2X5I - chains A and D of the 4 polymer chains in the assembly; structure by X-ray diffraction, 3.10 A resolution.

Chain A:
Name: VP1
Source organism: Human echovirus 7
UniProt: Q6W9E5 (Q6W9E5_9ENTO); residues 1-292 here correspond to UniProt positions 569-860 (UniProt number = residue number + 568)
Sequence (292 residues; each row starts with the number of its first residue):
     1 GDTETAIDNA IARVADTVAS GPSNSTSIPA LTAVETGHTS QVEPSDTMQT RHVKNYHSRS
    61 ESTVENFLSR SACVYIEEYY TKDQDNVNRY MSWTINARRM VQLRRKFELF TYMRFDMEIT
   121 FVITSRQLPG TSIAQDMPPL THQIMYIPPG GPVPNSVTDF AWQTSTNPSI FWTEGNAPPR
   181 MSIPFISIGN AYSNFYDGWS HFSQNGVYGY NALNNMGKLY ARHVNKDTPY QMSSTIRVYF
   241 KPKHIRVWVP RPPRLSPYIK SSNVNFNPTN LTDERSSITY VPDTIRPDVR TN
Not modelled in the structure: 1-10, 288-292

Chain D:
Name: VP4
Source organism: Human echovirus 7
UniProt: Q6W9E5 (Q6W9E5_9ENTO); residues 1-70 here = UniProt positions 1-70
Sequence (70 residues; each row starts with the number of its first residue):
     1 MGAQVSTQKT GAHETGLNAS GNSIIHYTNI NYYKDAASNS ANRQDFTQDP GKFTEPVKDI
    61 MIKTMPALNS
Not modelled in the structure: 16-23, 70

Interface between chain A and chain D:
Contacting residue pairs - 46 pairs, chain A then chain D:
  Ile11(A) - Phe46(D)  hydrophobic
  Ala12(A) - Phe46(D)  hydrophobic
  Ser27(A) - Thr64(D)
  Ile28(A) - Lys63(D)
  Ile28(A) - Thr64(D)  hydrogen bond (backbone-backbone)
  Ile28(A) - Met65(D)
  Ile28(A) - Pro66(D)  hydrophobic
  Pro29(A) - Lys63(D)
  Thr32(A) - Ala67(D)
  Ala33(A) - Ala67(D)
  Thr36(A) - Val57(D)
  Thr36(A) - Met61(D)
  His38(A) - Thr54(D)
  His38(A) - Glu55(D)  salt bridge
  His38(A) - Val57(D)
  His38(A) - Met61(D)
  Thr39(A) - Thr54(D)  hydrogen bond (backbone-backbone)
  Gln41(A) - Thr54(D)
  Gln41(A) - Glu55(D)
  Gln41(A) - Lys63(D)  hydrogen bond (backbone-side chain)
  Glu43(A) - Lys63(D)  salt bridge
  Asp46(A) - Lys63(D)  salt bridge
  Arg59(A) - Gln48(D)  hydrogen bond
  Ser60(A) - Lys9(D)
  Ser60(A) - Phe46(D)
  Thr63(A) - Asp45(D)
  Thr63(A) - Phe46(D)
  Glu65(A) - Ala41(D)
  Glu65(A) - Asn42(D)
  Glu65(A) - Arg43(D)
  Asn66(A) - Arg43(D)  hydrogen bond (side chain-backbone)
  Ser69(A) - Ala41(D)
  Ser69(A) - Arg43(D)  hydrogen bond (backbone-side chain)
  Asp116(A) - Ala37(D)
  Ser182(A) - Ala37(D)  hydrogen bond (side chain-backbone)
  Pro184(A) - Ala37(D)  hydrophobic
  Lys241(A) - Arg43(D)
  Lys243(A) - Ala37(D)  hydrogen bond (side chain-backbone)
  Lys243(A) - Ser38(D)
  Lys243(A) - Asn39(D)  hydrogen bond (side chain-backbone)
  His244(A) - Ala36(D)
  His244(A) - Asn39(D)  hydrogen bond (side chain-backbone)
  His244(A) - Ser40(D)  hydrogen bond (side chain-backbone)
  His244(A) - Ala41(D)
  His244(A) - Asn42(D)
  Pro250(A) - Phe53(D)
Other interface residues (no listed pair), chain A (31 interface residues in all): Thr26, Leu31, Gly37, Val42, Ile183
Other interface residues (no listed pair), chain D (24 interface residues in all): Pro56, Leu68

Summary:
31 residues of chain A face 24 of chain D across their interface; the contacts include 11 hydrogen bonds and 3
salt bridges. Among the polar pairs are His38(A)-Glu55(D), Glu43(A)-Lys63(D) and Asp46(A)-Lys63(D).
Here chain A is VP1 and chain D is VP4, both from Human echovirus 7. Entry 2X5I (Crystal structure echovirus
7) was determined by X-ray diffraction, deposited together with 3IYP.
